Entry 1REF (X-ray diffraction, 1.80 A resolution); this record covers chain A.

== Chain A ==
Protein: Endo-1,4-beta-xylanase II
Organism: Hypocrea jecorina
Notes: EC 3.2.1.8
UniProtKB: P36217 (XYN2_TRIRE); residues 2-190 here correspond to UniProt positions 34-222 (UniProt number = residue number + 32)
Sequence (190 residues; row label = number of the first residue in the row):
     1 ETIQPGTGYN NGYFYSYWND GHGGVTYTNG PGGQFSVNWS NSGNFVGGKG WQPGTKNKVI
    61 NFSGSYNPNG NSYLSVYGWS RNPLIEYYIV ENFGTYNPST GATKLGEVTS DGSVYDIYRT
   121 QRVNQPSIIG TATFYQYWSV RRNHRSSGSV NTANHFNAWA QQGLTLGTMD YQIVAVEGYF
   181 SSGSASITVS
Modified / non-standard residues: E1 (pyroglutamic acid; PCA)

== Overview ==
Chain A is Endo-1,4-beta-xylanase II (Hypocrea jecorina); the structure, Endo-1,4-beta-xylanase II complex
with 2,3-epoxypropyl-beta-D-xyloside, was determined by X-ray diffraction (same publication as 1RED and 1REE).
